PDB entry 8WKT | electron microscopy, 3.86 A resolution | chains D and E of the 5 polymer chains in the assembly

# Chain D (and E)
Molecule: SIR2-like domain-containing protein
Source organism: Bacillus subtilis subsp. natto (strain BEST195)
Notes: chain E of this document is another copy of the same molecule, construct and numbering; everything in this record applies to it too
UniProtKB: D4G637 (D4G637_BACNB); residue numbers follow UniProt; this construct covers 2-1005
Sequence (1004 residues; row label = number of the first residue in the row):
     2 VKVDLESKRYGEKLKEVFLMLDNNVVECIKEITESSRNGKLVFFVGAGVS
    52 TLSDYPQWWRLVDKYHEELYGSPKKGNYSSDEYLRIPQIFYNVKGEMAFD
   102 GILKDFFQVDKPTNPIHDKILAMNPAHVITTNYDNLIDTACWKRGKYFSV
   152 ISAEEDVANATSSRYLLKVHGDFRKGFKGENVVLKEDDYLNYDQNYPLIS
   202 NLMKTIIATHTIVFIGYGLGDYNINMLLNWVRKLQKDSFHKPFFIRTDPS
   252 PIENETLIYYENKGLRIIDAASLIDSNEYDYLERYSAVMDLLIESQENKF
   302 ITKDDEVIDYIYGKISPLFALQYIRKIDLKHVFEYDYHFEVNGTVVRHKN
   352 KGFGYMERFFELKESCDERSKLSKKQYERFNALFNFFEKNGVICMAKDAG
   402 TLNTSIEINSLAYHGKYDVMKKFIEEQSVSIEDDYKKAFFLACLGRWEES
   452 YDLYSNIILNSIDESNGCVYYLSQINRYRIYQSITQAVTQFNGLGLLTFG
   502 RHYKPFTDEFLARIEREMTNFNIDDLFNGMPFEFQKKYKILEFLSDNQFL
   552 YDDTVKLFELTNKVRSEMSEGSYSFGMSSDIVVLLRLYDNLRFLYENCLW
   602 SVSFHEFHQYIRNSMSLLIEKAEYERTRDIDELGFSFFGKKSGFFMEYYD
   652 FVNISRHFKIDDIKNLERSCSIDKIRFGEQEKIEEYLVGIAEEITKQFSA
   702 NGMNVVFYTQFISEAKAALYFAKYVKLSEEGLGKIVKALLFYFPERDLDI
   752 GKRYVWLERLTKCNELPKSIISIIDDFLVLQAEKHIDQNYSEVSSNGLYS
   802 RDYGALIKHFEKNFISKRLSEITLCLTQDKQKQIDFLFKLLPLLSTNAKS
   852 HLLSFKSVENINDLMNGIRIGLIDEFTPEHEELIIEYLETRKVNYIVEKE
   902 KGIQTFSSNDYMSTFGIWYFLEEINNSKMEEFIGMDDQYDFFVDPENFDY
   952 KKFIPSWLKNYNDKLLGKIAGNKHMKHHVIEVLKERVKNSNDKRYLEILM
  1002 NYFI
Disordered / not traced: 2-11, 297-1005 (chain E: 2-12, 298-1005)
Reported in the primary citation:
  - mutagenesis - Y574G/F576G: abolished binding to SPbeta prophage-derived uncharacterized protein YotI
  - catalytic residues: Asn-133, His-171 (by similarity / conservation)
  - mutagenesis - I259S/Y260G: decreased catalytic activity

# Interface between chain D and chain E
Contacting residue pairs (27):
  Glu-155(D) / Gln-236(E)
  Glu-155(D) / Ser-239(E)
  Glu-156(D) / Asp-238(E)
  Glu-156(D) / Ser-239(E)
  Ala-159(D) / Ser-239(E)
  Ala-159(D) / His-241(E)  hydrogen bond (backbone-side chain)
  Asn-196(D) / Gln-236(E)  hydrogen bond (backbone-side chain)
  Leu-199(D) / Ala-209(E)  hydrophobic
  Leu-199(D) / Leu-235(E)  hydrophobic
  Leu-199(D) / Ser-239(E)
  Asn-202(D) / Asn-202(E)  hydrogen bond
  Asn-202(D) / Lys-205(E)
  Asn-202(D) / Thr-206(E)  hydrogen bond (backbone-side chain)
  Leu-203(D) / Thr-206(E)
  Lys-205(D) / Asn-202(E)
  Thr-206(D) / Asn-202(E)
  Thr-206(D) / Leu-203(E)
  Thr-206(D) / Thr-206(E)  hydrogen bond
  Ala-209(D) / Leu-199(E)  hydrophobic
  Thr-210(D) / Val-158(E)
  Thr-210(D) / Leu-203(E)
  Trp-231(D) / Leu-199(E)  hydrophobic
  Leu-235(D) / Pro-198(E)  hydrophobic
  Gln-236(D) / Glu-155(E)
  Ser-239(D) / Glu-155(E)
  Ser-239(D) / Leu-199(E)
  His-241(D) / Ala-159(E)
Other interface residues (no listed pair), chain D (19 interface residues in all): Val-158, Pro-198, Lys-234
Other interface residues (no listed pair), chain E (18 interface residues in all): Glu-156, Thr-210, Trp-231

# In short
19 residues of chain D and 18 residues of chain E are in contact; the contacts include 5 hydrogen bonds. Polar
contacts include Ala-159(D)/His-241(E), Asn-196(D)/Gln-236(E) and Asn-202(D)/Asn-202(E). The paper reports
catalytic residues Asn-133(D) and His-171(D); Y574G/F576G of chain D abolish binding to SPbeta
prophage-derived uncharacterized protein YotI.
Chain D and chain E are both SIR2-like domain-containing protein (Bacillus subtilis subsp. natto (strain
BEST195)); the structure, Cryo-EM structure of DSR2-DSAD1 complex, was determined by electron microscopy
together with 8WKS and 8WKX from the same study.
